PDB entry 7X57 | electron microscopy, 3.63 A resolution | chains C and J of the 10 polymer chains in the assembly

Chain C:
Molecule: Histone H3.1
Source organism: Homo sapiens
UniProtKB: P68431 (H31_HUMAN); residues 1-135 here correspond to UniProt positions 2-136 (UniProt number = residue number + 1)
Amino-acid sequence (139 residues; each row starts with the number of its first residue; numbers below 1 keep their minus sign (Gly-3 is residue -3)):
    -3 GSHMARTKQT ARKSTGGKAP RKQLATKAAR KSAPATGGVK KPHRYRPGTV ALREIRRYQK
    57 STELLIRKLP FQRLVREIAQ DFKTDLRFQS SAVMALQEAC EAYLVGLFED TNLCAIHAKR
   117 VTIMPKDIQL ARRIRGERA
Not modelled in the structure: -3 to 58
Sequence notes: expression tag (-3 to 0)
Swiss-Prot annotation at these positions:
  - modified residue: Arg2 (Asymmetric dimethylarginine), Thr3 (Phosphothreonine), Lys4 (Allysine), Gln5 (5-glutamyl dopamine), Thr6 (Phosphothreonine), Arg8 (Citrulline), Lys9 (N6,N6,N6-trimethyllysine), Ser10 (ADP-ribosylserine), Thr11 (Phosphothreonine), Lys14 (N6-(2-hydroxyisobutyryl)lysine), Arg17 (Asymmetric dimethylarginine), Lys18 (N6-(2-hydroxyisobutyryl)lysine), Lys23 (N6-(2-hydroxyisobutyryl)lysine), Arg26 (Citrulline), Lys27 (N6,N6,N6-trimethyllysine), Ser28 (ADP-ribosylserine), Lys36 (N6,N6,N6-trimethyllysine), Lys37 (N6-methyllysine), Tyr41 (Phosphotyrosine), Lys56 (N6,N6,N6-trimethyllysine) and 8 more in UniProt
  - lipidation: Lys18 (N6-decanoyllysine)

Chain J:
Molecule: Widom601 DNA RV
Source organism: synthetic construct
Sequence (145 nucleotides; row label = number of the first residue in the row; numbers below 1 keep their minus sign (DA-74 is residue -74)):
   -74 ATCGATGTAT ATATCTGACA CGTGCCTGGA GACTAGGGAG TAATCCCCTT GGCGGTTAAA
   -14 ACGCGGGGGA CAGCGCGTAC GTGCGTTTAA GCGGTGCTAG AGCTGTCTAC GACCAATTGA
    46 GCGGCCTCGG CACCGGGATT CTGAT
Not modelled in the structure: -74 to -60, 62-70

Chain C / chain J interface:
Pairs across the interface (9):
  Arg63(C) - DG48(J)  sugar contact
  Lys64(C) - DG49(J)  phosphate contact
  Leu65(C) - DG48(J)  phosphate contact
  Leu65(C) - DG49(J)  hydrogen bond to the phosphate
  Pro66(C) - DG48(J)  phosphate contact
  Arg69(C) - DG48(J)  salt bridge to the phosphate
  Arg83(C) - DA57(J)  base contact
  Arg83(C) - DC58(J)  sugar contact
  Lys115(C) - DT29(J)  salt bridge to the phosphate

Summary:
7 residues of chain C and 5 residues of chain J are in contact, with 1 hydrogen bond and 2 salt bridges. Among
the polar pairs are Leu65(C)-DG49(J), Arg69(C)-DG48(J) and Lys115(C)-DT29(J).
Here chain C is Histone H3.1 (Homo sapiens) and chain J is Widom601 DNA RV (synthetic construct). Entry 7X57
(Cryo-EM structure of human subnucleosome (closed form)) was determined by electron microscopy, deposited
together with 7X58 and 7YOZ.
